Entry 8YIH (electron microscopy, 4.08 A resolution (low resolution: residue-level contacts below are approximate; hydrogen-bond / salt-bridge calls are withheld)); this record covers chains B and A of the 3 polymer chains in the assembly.

== Chain B ==
Molecule: Isoform PD of Protein Loquacious
From: Drosophila melanogaster
UniProtKB: Q9VJY9 (LOQS_DROME), isoform Q9VJY9-4; residue numbers follow UniProt; this construct covers 1-359
Amino-acid sequence (359 residues; each row starts with the number of its first residue):
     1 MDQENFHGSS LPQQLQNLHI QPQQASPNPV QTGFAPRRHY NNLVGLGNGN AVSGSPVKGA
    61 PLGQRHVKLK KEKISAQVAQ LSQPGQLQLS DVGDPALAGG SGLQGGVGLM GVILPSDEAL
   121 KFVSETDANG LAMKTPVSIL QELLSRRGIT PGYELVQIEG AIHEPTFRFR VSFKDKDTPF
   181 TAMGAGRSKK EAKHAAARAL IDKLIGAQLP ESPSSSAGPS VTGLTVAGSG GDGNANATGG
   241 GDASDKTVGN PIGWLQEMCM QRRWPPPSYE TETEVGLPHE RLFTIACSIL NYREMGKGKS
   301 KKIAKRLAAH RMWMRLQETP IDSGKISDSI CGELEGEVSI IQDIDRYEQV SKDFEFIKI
Not modelled in the structure: 1-343
Swiss-Prot annotation at these positions:
  - region: Ala308, Ala309 (Necessary for binding pre-miRNA)

== Chain A ==
Molecule: Dicer-2, isoform A
From: Drosophila melanogaster
Notes: EC 3.1.21.1, 3.1.26.-, 3.1.26.3, 3.6.1.3
UniProtKB: A1ZAW0 (A1ZAW0_DROME); numbering as in UniProt (aligned over 2-1722)
Amino-acid sequence (1721 residues; row label = number of the first residue in the row):
     2 EDVEIKPRGY QLRLVDHLTK SNGIVYLPTG SGKTFVAILV LKRFSQDFDK PIESGGKRAL
    62 FMCNTVELAR QQAMAVRRCT NFKVGFYVGE QGVDDWTRGM WSDEIKKNQV LVGTAQVFLD
   122 MVTQTYVALS SLSVVIIDEC HHGTGHHPFR EFMRLFTIAN QTKLPRVVGL TGVLIKGNEI
   182 TNVATKLKEL EITYRGNIIT VSDTKEMENV MLYATKPTEV MVSFPHQEQV LTVTRLISAE
   242 IEKFYVSLDL MNIGVQPIRR SKSLQCLRDP SKKSFVKQLF NDFLYQMKEY GIYAASIAII
   302 SLIVEFDIKR RQAETLSVKL MHRTALTLCE KIRHLLVQKL QDMTYDDDDD NVNTEEVIMN
   362 FSTPKVQRFL MSLKVSFADK DPKDICCLVF VERRYTCKCI YGLLLNYIQS TPELRNVLTP
   422 QFMVGRNNIS PDFESVLERK WQKSAIQQFR DGNANLMICS SVLEEGIDVQ ACNHVFILDP
   482 VKTFNMYVQS KGRARTTEAK FVLFTADKER EKTIQQIYQY RKAHNDIAEY LKDRVLEKTE
   542 PELYEIKGHF QDDIDPFTNE NGAVLLPNNA LAILHRYCQT IPTDAFGFVI PWFHVLQEDE
   602 RDRIFGVSAK GKHVISINMP VNCMLRDTIY SDPMDNVKTA KISAAFKACK VLYSLGELNE
   662 RFVPKTLKER VASIADVHFE HWNKYGDSVT ATVNKADKSK DRTYKTECPL EFYDALPRVG
   722 EICYAYEIFL EPQFESCEYT EHMYLNLQTP RNYAILLRNK LPRLAEMPLF SNQGKLHVRV
   782 ANAPLEVIIQ NSEQLELLHQ FHGMVFRDIL KIWHPFFVLD RRSKENSYLV VPLILGAGEQ
   842 KCFDWELMTN FRRLPQSHGS NVQQREQQPA PRPEDFEGKI VTQWYANYDK PMLVTKVHRE
   902 LTPLSYMEKN QQDKTYYEFT MSKYGNRIGD VVHKDKFMIE VRDLTEQLTF YVHNRGKFNA
   962 KSKAKMKVIL IPELCFNFNF PGDLWLKLIF LPSILNRMYF LLHAEALRKR FNTYLNLHLL
  1022 PFNGTDYMPR PLEIDYSLKR NVDPLGNVIP TEDIEEPKSL LEPMPTKSIE ASVANLEITE
  1082 FENPWQKYME PVDLSRNLLS TYPVELDYYY HFSVGNVCEM NEMDFEDKEY WAKNQFHMPT
  1142 GNIYGNRTPA KTNANVPALM PSKPTVRGKV KPLLILQKTV SKEHITPAEQ GEFLAAITAS
  1202 SAADVFDMER LEILGNSFLK LSATLYLASK YSDWNEGTLT EVKSKLVSNR NLLFCLIDAD
  1262 IPKTLNTIQF TPRYTWLPPG ISLPHNVLAL WRENPEFAKI IGPHNLRDLA LGDEESLVKG
  1322 NCSDINYNRF VEGCRANGQS FYAGADFSSE VNFCVGLVTI PNKVIADTLE ALLGVIVKNY
  1382 GLQHAFKMLE YFKICRADID KPLTQLLNLE LGGKKMRANV NTTEIDGFLI NHYYLEKNLG
  1442 YTFKDRRYLL QALTHPSYPT NRITGSYQEL EFIGNAILDF LISAYIFENN TKMNPGALTD
  1502 LRSALVNNTT LACICVRHRL HFFILAENAK LSEIISKFVN FQESQGHRVT NYVRILLEEA
  1562 DVQPTPLDLD DELDMTELPH ANKCISQEAE KGVPPKGEFN MSTNVDVPKA LGDVLEALIA
  1622 AVYLDCRDLQ RTWEVIFNLF EPELQEFTRK VPINHIRQLV EHKHAKPVFS SPIVEGETVM
  1682 VSCQFTCMEK TIKVYGFGSN KDQAKLSAAK HALQQLSKCD A
Not modelled in the structure: 1041-1168, 1553-1601
Differences from the reference sequence: conflict Asn1217 (Asp in A1ZAW0), Asn1476 (Asp in A1ZAW0)
Ligand contacts: ADP (adenosine-5'-diphosphate): Ile6, Lys7, Pro8, Arg9, Tyr11, Gln12, Pro29, Thr30, Gly31, Ser32, Gly33, Lys34, Thr35, Phe36, Tyr214

== How chain B and chain A interact ==
Pairs across the interface (29):
  Ile344(B) with Gln230(A)
  Asp345(B) with Leu232(A)
  Arg346(B) with Asn361(A); Phe362(A)
  Tyr347(B) with Gln228(A); Leu232(A); Ile293(A); Asn361(A); Ser363(A)
  Glu348(B) with Pro365(A); Gln368(A)
  Val350(B) with Pro365(A); Gln368(A); Arg369(A)
  Ser351(B) with Arg369(A)
  Lys352(B) with Met372(A)
  Phe354(B) with Val223(A); Arg369(A)
  Phe356(B) with Val223(A); Ser373(A); Val503(A)
  Ile357(B) with Val221(A); Met222(A); Arg511(A)
  Lys358(B) with Glu220(A); Val221(A)
  Ile359(B) with Glu220(A); Val221(A); Met222(A)
Interface residues without a listed pair, chain A (23 interface residues in all): Ser224, Pro226, Met344, Lys375, Ile515

== In short ==
Chain B and chain A form an interface of 13 and 23 residues respectively. Bound to chain A: ADP.
Here chain B is Isoform PD of Protein Loquacious and chain A is Dicer-2, isoform A, both from Drosophila
melanogaster. Entry 8YIH (DmDcr-2/LoqsPD/slm1 in pre-dicing state) was determined by electron microscopy (same
publication as 8YIG).
